Entry 3VT3 (X-ray diffraction, 1.70 A resolution); this record covers chains A and C.

== Chain A ==
Molecule: Vitamin D3 receptor
Source organism: Rattus norvegicus
Reference sequence: P13053 (VDR_RAT); numbering as in UniProt; present here: 116-164, 212-423
Sequence (271 residues; row label = number of the first residue in the row; note: 47 numbers in that range are skipped by the numbering (no residue carries them; nothing is unmodelled there)):
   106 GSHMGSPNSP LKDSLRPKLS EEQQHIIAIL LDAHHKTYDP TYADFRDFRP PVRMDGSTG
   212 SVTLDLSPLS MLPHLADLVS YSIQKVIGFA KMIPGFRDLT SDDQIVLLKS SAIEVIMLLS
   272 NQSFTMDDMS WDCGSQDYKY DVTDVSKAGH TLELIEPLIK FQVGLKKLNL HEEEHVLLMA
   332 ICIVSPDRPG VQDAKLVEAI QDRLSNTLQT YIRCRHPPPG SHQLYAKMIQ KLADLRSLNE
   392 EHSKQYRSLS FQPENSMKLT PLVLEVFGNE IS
Disordered / not traced: 106-112, 160-164, 212-217, 421-423
Construct notes: expression tag (106-115); engineered mutation L270 (Arg in P13053)
UniProt features mapped onto this chain:
  - region: K242 to K260 (Interaction with coactivator LXXLL motif)
  - motif: P412 to N420 (9aaTAD)
  - binding site (calcitriol): Y143, S233, S274, H301, H393
Residues lining bound ligands: 1,25 dihydroxy vitamin d3 (VDX; 5-{2-[1-(5-hydroxy-1,5-dimethyl-hexyl)-7a-methyl-octahydro-inden-4-ylidene]-ethylidene}-4-methylene-cyclohexane-1,3-diol): Y143, Y147, F150, L223, L226, L229, V230, S233, I264, I267, M268, L270, S271, S274, W282, C284, Y291, V296, A299, H301, L305, L309, H393, Y397, L400, L410, V414, F418

== Chain C ==
Molecule: Coactivator peptide drip
Sequence (13 residues; each row starts with the number of its first residue):
   625 KNHPMLMNLL KDN
Disordered / not traced: 636-637

== Interface between chain A and chain C ==
Residue-residue contacts (22; chain A residue first):
  I238(A) - L630(C)  hydrophobic
  I238(A) - L633(C)  hydrophobic
  I238(A) - L634(C)  hydrophobic
  K242(A) - L633(C)  hydrogen bond (side chain-backbone)
  K242(A) - L634(C)
  K242(A) - K635(C)  hydrogen bond (side chain-backbone)
  F247(A) - L634(C)  hydrophobic
  S252(A) - M631(C)  hydrogen bond
  Q255(A) - L634(C)
  I256(A) - H627(C)
  I256(A) - L630(C)  hydrophobic
  I256(A) - M631(C)  hydrophobic
  I256(A) - L634(C)  hydrophobic
  L259(A) - L630(C)  hydrophobic
  L259(A) - L634(C)  hydrophobic
  K260(A) - H627(C)  hydrogen bond
  K260(A) - L630(C)
  P412(A) - M629(C)
  E416(A) - H627(C)
  E416(A) - P628(C)
  E416(A) - M629(C)  hydrogen bond (side chain-backbone)
  E416(A) - L630(C)  hydrogen bond (side chain-backbone)
Other interface residues (no listed pair), chain A (13 interface residues in all): Q235, L413, V417

== Overview ==
Chain A and chain C form an interface of 13 and 8 residues respectively, with 6 hydrogen bonds. Polar contacts
include K242(A)-L633(C), K242(A)-K635(C) and S252(A)-M631(C). Bound to chain A: 1,25 dihydroxy vitamin d3.
UniProt lists 5 calcitriol-binding residues on chain A.
Chain A is Vitamin D3 receptor (Rattus norvegicus) and chain C is Coactivator peptide drip; the structure,
Crystal structures of rat VDR-LBD with R270L mutation, was determined by X-ray diffraction, deposited together
with 3VT4, 3VT5, 3VT6, 3VT7, 3VT8 and 3VT9.
